Entry 8WKT (electron microscopy, 3.86 A resolution); this record covers chains B and C of the 5 polymer chains in the assembly.

# Chain B
Name: SIR2-like domain-containing protein
Source organism: Bacillus subtilis subsp. natto (strain BEST195)
UniProtKB: D4G637 (D4G637_BACNB); residues 2-1005 here = UniProt positions 2-1005
Sequence (1004 residues; each row starts with the number of its first residue):
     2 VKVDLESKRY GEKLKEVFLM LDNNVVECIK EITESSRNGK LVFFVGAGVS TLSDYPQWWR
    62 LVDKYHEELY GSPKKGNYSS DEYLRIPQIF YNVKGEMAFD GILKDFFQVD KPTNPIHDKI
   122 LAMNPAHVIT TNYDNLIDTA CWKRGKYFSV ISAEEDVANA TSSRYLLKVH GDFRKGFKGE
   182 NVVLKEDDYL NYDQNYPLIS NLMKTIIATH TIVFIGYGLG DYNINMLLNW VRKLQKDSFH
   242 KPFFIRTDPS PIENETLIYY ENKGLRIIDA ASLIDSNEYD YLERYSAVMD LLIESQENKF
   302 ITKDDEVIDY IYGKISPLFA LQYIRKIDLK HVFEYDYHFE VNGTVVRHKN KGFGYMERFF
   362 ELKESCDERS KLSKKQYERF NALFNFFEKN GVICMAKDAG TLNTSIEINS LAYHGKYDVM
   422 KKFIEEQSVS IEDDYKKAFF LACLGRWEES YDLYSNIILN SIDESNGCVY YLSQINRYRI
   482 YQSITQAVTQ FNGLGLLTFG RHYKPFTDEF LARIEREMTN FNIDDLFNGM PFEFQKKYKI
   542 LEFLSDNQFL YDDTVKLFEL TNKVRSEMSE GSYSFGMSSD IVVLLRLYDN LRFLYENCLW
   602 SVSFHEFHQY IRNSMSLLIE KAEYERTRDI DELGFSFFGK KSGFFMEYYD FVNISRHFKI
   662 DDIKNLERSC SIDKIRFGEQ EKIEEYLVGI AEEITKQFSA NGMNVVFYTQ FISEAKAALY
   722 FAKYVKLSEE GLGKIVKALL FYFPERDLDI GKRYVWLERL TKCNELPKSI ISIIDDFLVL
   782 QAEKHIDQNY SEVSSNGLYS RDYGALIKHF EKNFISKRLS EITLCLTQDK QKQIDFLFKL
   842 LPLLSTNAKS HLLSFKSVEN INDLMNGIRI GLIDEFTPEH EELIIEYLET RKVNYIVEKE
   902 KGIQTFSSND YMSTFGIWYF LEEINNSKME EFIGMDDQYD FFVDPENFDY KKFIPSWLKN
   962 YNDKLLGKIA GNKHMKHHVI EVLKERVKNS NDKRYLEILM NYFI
Not modelled in the structure: 2-6, 566-579, 898-910
From the paper describing this entry:
  - mutagenesis - Y574G/F576G: abolished binding to SPbeta prophage-derived uncharacterized protein YotI (chain C)
  - catalytic residues: Asn133, His171 (by similarity / conservation)
  - mutagenesis - I259S/Y260G: decreased catalytic activity

# Chain C
Name: SPbeta prophage-derived uncharacterized protein YotI
UniProtKB: Q796A8 (YOTI_BACSU); numbering as in UniProt (aligned over 1-120)
Sequence (120 residues; each row starts with the number of its first residue):
     1 MIEIFKDTGA THDLVYHSKI NTFVWDVEFD IVLSDSKELN KCYFVKCFNP YRINGKCDFA
    61 VSSIDIFSEG KRLLIENEFN FKITKAVHVA TSKDVTEIVL HLSERISSPF PIVKEVVYLD
Not modelled in the structure: 1-10
From the paper describing this entry:
  - mutagenesis - L14A/V15A/Y16A: abolished binding to SIR2-like domain-containing protein (chain B)

# Interface between chain B and chain C
Pairs across the interface - 55 pairs, chain B then chain C:
  Val756(B) - Leu119(C)  hydrophobic
  Ser792(B) - Lys71(C)  hydrogen bond
  Ser795(B) - Phe67(C)
  Ser796(B) - Val117(C)
  Asn797(B) - Cys47(C)  hydrogen bond (backbone-side chain)
  Asn797(B) - Val117(C)
  Asn797(B) - Leu119(C)
  Gly798(B) - Asp65(C)
  Leu799(B) - Arg52(C)
  Tyr800(B) - Leu73(C)
  Arg802(B) - Arg52(C)
  Arg802(B) - Ile53(C)  hydrogen bond (side chain-backbone)
  Asp803(B) - Arg52(C)  salt bridge
  Asp803(B) - Ile53(C)
  Ala806(B) - Ile53(C)  hydrophobic
  Asn863(B) - Glu78(C)
  Asn867(B) - Asn77(C)
  Arg870(B) - Glu76(C)  salt bridge
  Asp875(B) - Lys56(C)  salt bridge
  Asp911(B) - Phe81(C)
  Tyr912(B) - Glu78(C)
  Tyr912(B) - Phe79(C)  hydrogen bond (side chain-backbone)
  Thr915(B) - Phe59(C)
  Ile918(B) - Phe59(C)  hydrophobic
  Trp919(B) - Cys57(C)  hydrogen bond (side chain-backbone)
  Glu924(B) - Cys57(C)  hydrogen bond
  Ser957(B) - Asn21(C)  hydrogen bond
  Ser957(B) - Ile106(C)
  Ser957(B) - Ser107(C)  hydrogen bond
  Ser957(B) - Ser108(C)
  Trp958(B) - Ser107(C)
  Lys960(B) - Ser18(C)  hydrogen bond (side chain-backbone)
  Lys960(B) - Lys19(C)
  Lys960(B) - Ile20(C)
  Lys960(B) - Asn21(C)
  Lys960(B) - Val61(C)
  Asn961(B) - Ile20(C)
  Asn961(B) - Phe59(C)
  Asn961(B) - Ala60(C)
  Asn961(B) - Val61(C)
  Asn961(B) - Ser108(C)
  Tyr962(B) - Phe59(C)
  Tyr962(B) - Val61(C)
  Asn963(B) - Asn54(C)  hydrogen bond
  Asn963(B) - Asp58(C)  hydrogen bond (side chain-backbone)
  Asn963(B) - Phe59(C)  hydrogen bond (backbone-backbone)
  Asn963(B) - Val61(C)
  Asp964(B) - Pro50(C)
  Lys965(B) - Asn54(C)
  Lys965(B) - Lys56(C)
  Lys965(B) - Cys57(C)
  Lys965(B) - Asp58(C)  hydrogen bond (side chain-backbone)
  Leu966(B) - Phe59(C)  hydrophobic
  Asp993(B) - Ser18(C)
  Arg995(B) - Lys19(C)
Interface residues without a listed pair, chain B (38 interface residues in all): Arg669, Tyr755, Glu759, Val794, His810, Met866
Interface residues without a listed pair, chain C (32 interface residues in all): Phe48, Tyr51, Tyr118
The authors on this interface:
  - specific contacts: Ile918(B)-Phe59(C) (hydrophobic contact), Tyr962(B)-Phe59(C) (hydrophobic contact), Leu966(B)-Phe59(C) (hydrophobic contact)
  - interface residues, chain B: Ser957(B), Asn961(B)
  - interface residues, chain C: Phe59(C), Ser107(C), Ser108(C)

# Overview
The interface between chain B and chain C involves 38 residues on one side and 32 on the other, with 13
hydrogen bonds and 3 salt bridges. Polar contacts include Asp803(B)-Arg52(C), Arg870(B)-Glu76(C) and
Asp875(B)-Lys56(C). The paper describes hydrophobic contacts between Ile918(B) and Phe59(C), Tyr962(B) and
Phe59(C) and Leu966(B) and Phe59(C). The paper reports catalytic residues Asn133(B) and His171(B); Y574G/F576G
of chain B abolish binding to SPbeta prophage-derived uncharacterized protein YotI (chain C); 3 substitutions
were tested in all.
Here chain B is SIR2-like domain-containing protein (Bacillus subtilis subsp. natto (strain BEST195)) and
chain C is SPbeta prophage-derived uncharacterized protein YotI. Entry 8WKT (Cryo-EM structure of DSR2-DSAD1
complex) was determined by electron microscopy together with 8WKS and 8WKX from the same study.
